5NM8 - chain A; structure by X-ray diffraction, 1.93 A resolution.

# Chain A
Name: PipY
From: Synechococcus elongatus (strain PCC 7942)
UniProtKB: Q31LH9 (Q31LH9_SYNE7); residue numbers follow UniProt; this construct covers 1-221
Sequence (228 residues; each row starts with the number of its first residue):
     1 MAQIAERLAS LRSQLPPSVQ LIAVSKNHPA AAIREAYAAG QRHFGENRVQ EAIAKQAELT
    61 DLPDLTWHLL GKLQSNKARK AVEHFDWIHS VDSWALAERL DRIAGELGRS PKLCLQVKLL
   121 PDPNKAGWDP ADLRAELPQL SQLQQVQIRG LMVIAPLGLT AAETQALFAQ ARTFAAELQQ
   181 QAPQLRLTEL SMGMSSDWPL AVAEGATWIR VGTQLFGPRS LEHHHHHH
Unresolved in the structure: 1-2, 220-228
Sequence notes: expression tag (222-228)
Covalent attachments: pyridoxal phosphate (PLP) linked to Lys26
Ligand contacts: pyridoxal phosphate (PLP): Val24, Asn47, Leu70, Met152, Ile154, Met194, Ser195, Arg210, Val211, Gly212, Thr213
From the paper describing this entry:
  - binding site for pyridoxal phosphate: Val24, Lys26, Asn47, Leu70, Met152, Met194, Ser195, Ser196, Arg210, Gly212, Thr213
  - conformationally variable residues (loop rearrangement): Ser195
  - mutagenesis - P63L: unchanged stability
  - mutagenesis - P63L: unchanged expression
  - mutagenesis - P63L: unchanged binding to pyridoxal phosphate
  - mutagenesis - R210Q: decreased expression
  - mutagenesis - R210Q: decreased stability
  - mutagenesis - R210Q: abolished binding to pyridoxal phosphate

# In short
Covalently linked pyridoxal phosphate: at Lys26. From the paper: a binding site for pyridoxal phosphate at
Val24, Lys26 and Asn47 among others; R210Q reduces expression.
Chain A is PipY (Synechococcus elongatus (strain PCC 7942)); the structure, Structure of PipY, the COG0325
family member of Synechococcus elongatus PCC7942, with PLP bound, was determined by X-ray diffraction together
with 5NLC from the same study.
